PDB entry 5WQI | X-ray diffraction, 1.90 A resolution | chains A and D

# Chain A (and D)
Protein: Isomerase trt14
Source organism: Aspergillus terreus NIH 2624
Notes: chain D of this document is another copy of the same molecule, construct and numbering; everything in this record applies to it too
UniProtKB: Q0C8A2 (TRT14_ASPTN); residues 1-142 here = UniProt positions 1-142
Chain sequence (162 residues; row label = number of the first residue in the row; numbers below 1 keep their minus sign (Met-19 is residue -19)):
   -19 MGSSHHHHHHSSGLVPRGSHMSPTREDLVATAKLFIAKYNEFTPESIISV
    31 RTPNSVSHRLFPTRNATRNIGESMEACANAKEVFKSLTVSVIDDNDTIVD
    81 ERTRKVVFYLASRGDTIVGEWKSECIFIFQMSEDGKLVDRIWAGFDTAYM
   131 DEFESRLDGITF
Disordered / not traced: -19 to 2
Construct notes: expression tag (-19 to 0)
Metal / ion sites: Ca2+ site 1: Asn59, Glu62 (shared with 1 residue of chain B); Ca2+ site 2: Glu134, Asp138 (shared with 1 residue of chain B); Ca2+ site 3 near Asp138 (its only coordinating residue here)
Residues lining bound ligands: 7X0 ((1R,2S,4aS,4bS,8aS,10S,10aS)-2-[(2S)-3-methoxy-2-methyl-2-oxidanyl-3-oxidanylidene-propanoyl]-2,3,4b,8,8,10a-hexamethyl-10-oxidanyl-7,9-bis(oxidanylidene)-1,4a,5,6,8a,10-hexahydrophenanthrene-1-carboxylic acid): Phe15, Tyr19, Phe22, Ile27, Arg31, Ser37, Arg39, Arg48, Ser53, Ala56, Cys57, Ala60, Phe64, Leu67, Ser92, Trp101, Phe107, Ile121, Ala123, Phe125, Met130

# How chain A and chain D interact
Residue-residue contacts - 51 pairs, chain A then chain D:
  Arg5(A) with Asp80(D), salt bridge; Arg82(D); Thr83(D)
  Glu6(A) with Arg82(D), salt bridge
  Leu40(A) with Tyr89(D)
  Phe41(A) with Phe41(D), hydrophobic; Tyr89(D), hydrogen bond (backbone-side chain); Glu104(D); Gly124(D); Phe125(D); Asp126(D)
  Pro42(A) with Glu104(D); Asp126(D)
  Thr43(A) with Asp126(D), hydrogen bond; Ala128(D)
  Asn75(A) with Lys85(D)
  Asp76(A) with Lys85(D)
  Ile78(A) with Asp80(D); Lys85(D); Val87(D), hydrophobic; Ile108(D), hydrophobic
  Val79(A) with Asp80(D), hydrogen bond (backbone-side chain)
  Asp80(A) with Arg5(D), salt bridge; Ile78(D); Val79(D), hydrogen bond (side chain-backbone)
  Arg82(A) with Arg5(D); Glu6(D), salt bridge
  Thr83(A) with Arg5(D)
  Lys85(A) with Asp76(D), hydrogen bond (side chain-backbone); Ile78(D)
  Val87(A) with Ile78(D), hydrophobic
  Tyr89(A) with Leu40(D); Phe41(D), hydrogen bond (side chain-backbone)
  Glu104(A) with Phe41(D); Pro42(D)
  Ile106(A) with Ile108(D), hydrophobic
  Ile108(A) with Ile78(D), hydrophobic; Ile106(D), hydrophobic
  Gly124(A) with Phe41(D)
  Phe125(A) with Phe41(D)
  Asp126(A) with Phe41(D); Pro42(D); Thr43(D), hydrogen bond; Thr127(D), hydrogen bond
  Thr127(A) with Asp126(D), hydrogen bond; Thr127(D), hydrogen bond (side chain-backbone); Ala128(D), hydrogen bond (side chain-backbone)
  Ala128(A) with Thr127(D), hydrogen bond (backbone-side chain); Ala128(D); Asp131(D)
  Asp131(A) with Ala128(D)
Also at the interface, not in a pair above, chain A (29 interface residues in all): Thr77, Glu81, Cys105, Tyr129
Also at the interface, not in a pair above, chain D (30 interface residues in all): Asn75, Thr77, Ser103, Cys105, Tyr129, Glu132

# In short
29 residues of chain A face 30 of chain D across their interface; the contacts include 12 hydrogen bonds and 4
salt bridges. Polar contacts include Arg5(A)-Asp80(D), Glu6(A)-Arg82(D) and Phe41(A)-Tyr89(D). Chain A binds
compound 7X0. Asn59(A) and Glu62(A) coordinate Ca2+ site 1.
Chain A and chain D are both Isomerase trt14 (Aspergillus terreus NIH 2624); the structure, Structure of
fungal meroterpenoid isomerase Trt14 complexed with hydrolyzed product, was determined by X-ray diffraction
together with 5WQF, 5WQG, 5X9J and 5X9K from the same study.
